1XG4 - chains B and D of the 4 polymer chains in the assembly; structure by X-ray diffraction, 1.60 A resolution.

# Chain B (and D)
Name: Probable methylisocitrate lyase
Source organism: Escherichia coli
Notes: EC 4.1.3.30; chain D of this document is another copy of the same molecule, construct and numbering; everything in this record applies to it too
UniProt: P77541 (PRPB_ECOLI); residues 2-296 here correspond to UniProt positions 1-295 (UniProt number = residue number - 1)
Sequence (295 residues; numbered 2 to 296; the number before each row is that of its first residue):
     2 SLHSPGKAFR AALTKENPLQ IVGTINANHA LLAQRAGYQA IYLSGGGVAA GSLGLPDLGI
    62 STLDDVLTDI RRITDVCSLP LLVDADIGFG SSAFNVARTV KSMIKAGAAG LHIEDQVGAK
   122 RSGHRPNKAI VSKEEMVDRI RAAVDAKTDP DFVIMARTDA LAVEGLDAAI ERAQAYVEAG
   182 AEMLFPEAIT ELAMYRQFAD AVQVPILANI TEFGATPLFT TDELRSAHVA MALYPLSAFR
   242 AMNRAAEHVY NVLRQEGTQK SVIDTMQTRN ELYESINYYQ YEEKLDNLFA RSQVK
Not modelled in the structure: 2, 289-296 (chain D: 2, 286-296)
Sequence notes: engineered mutation S123 (Cys122 in P77541)
Ion coordination: Mg2+: D85 (together with isocitric acid)
Residues lining bound ligands: isocitric acid (ICT): Y43, S45, G46, G47, D58, D85, S123, G124, H125, R158, E188, N210, T212, P236, L237, R241
What the authors report for this chain:
  - binding site for isocitric acid: G46, G124, R158, E188, N210
  - catalytic residues: D58, E115, E188 (proposed by the authors, not directly observed)
  - specificity-determining residues: T212, R241, R270 (by similarity / conservation)

# Chain B / chain D interface
Residue-residue contacts (22):
  L54(B) - R99(D)
  G60(B) - N96(D)
  I61(B) - F95(D)  hydrophobic
  I61(B) - N96(D)
  I61(B) - R99(D)  hydrogen bond (backbone-side chain)
  S62(B) - R99(D)
  T63(B) - R99(D)
  D65(B) - T63(D)  hydrogen bond
  D65(B) - D65(D)
  D66(B) - R99(D)  salt bridge
  S92(B) - G119(D)
  S92(B) - A120(D)
  F95(B) - I61(D)  hydrophobic
  N96(B) - G60(D)
  N96(B) - I61(D)
  R99(B) - L54(D)
  R99(B) - I61(D)  hydrogen bond (side chain-backbone)
  R99(B) - S62(D)
  R99(B) - T63(D)
  R99(B) - D66(D)  salt bridge
  G119(B) - S92(D)
  A120(B) - S92(D)  hydrogen bond (backbone-side chain)
Also at the interface, not in a pair above, chain B (16 interface residues in all): L56, L59, S93
Also at the interface, not in a pair above, chain D (15 interface residues in all): L59, S93

# Overview
The interface between chain B and chain D involves 16 residues on one side and 15 on the other; the contacts
include 4 hydrogen bonds and 2 salt bridges. Among the polar pairs are D66(B)-R99(D), I61(B)-R99(D) and
D65(B)-T63(D). The paper reports catalytic residues D58(B), E115(B) and E188(B); a binding site for isocitric
acid at G46(B), G124(B) and R158(B) among others.
Chain B and chain D are both Probable methylisocitrate lyase (Escherichia coli); the structure, Crystal
Structure of the C123S 2-Methylisocitrate Lyase Mutant from Escherichia coli in complex with the inhibitor
..., was determined by X-ray diffraction (same publication as 1XG3 and 1OQF).
